Entry 9FFS (electron microscopy, 3.20 A resolution); this record covers chains D and C of the 6 polymer chains in the assembly.

# Chain D
Protein: Gamma-aminobutyric acid receptor subunit alpha-1
From: Homo sapiens
UniProt: P14867 (GBRA1_HUMAN); residues 5-429 here correspond to UniProt positions 32-456 (UniProt number = residue number + 27)
Chain sequence (411 residues; each row starts with the number of its first residue; note: 71 numbers in that range are skipped by the numbering (no residue carries them; nothing is unmodelled there); numbers below 1 keep their minus sign (Met-52 is residue -52)):
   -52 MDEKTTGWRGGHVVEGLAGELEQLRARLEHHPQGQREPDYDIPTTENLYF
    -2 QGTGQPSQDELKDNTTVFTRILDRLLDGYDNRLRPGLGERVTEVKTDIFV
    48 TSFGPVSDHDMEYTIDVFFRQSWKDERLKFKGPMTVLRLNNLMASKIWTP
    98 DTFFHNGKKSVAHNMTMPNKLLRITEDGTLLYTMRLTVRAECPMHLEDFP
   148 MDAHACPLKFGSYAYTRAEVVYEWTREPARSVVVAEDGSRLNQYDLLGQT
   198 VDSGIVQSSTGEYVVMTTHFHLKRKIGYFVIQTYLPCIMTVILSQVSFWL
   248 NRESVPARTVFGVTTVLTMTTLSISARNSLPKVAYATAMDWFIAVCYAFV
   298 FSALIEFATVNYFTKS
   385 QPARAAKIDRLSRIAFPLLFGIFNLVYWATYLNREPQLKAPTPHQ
Not modelled in the structure: -52 to 11, 419-429
Differences from the reference sequence: initiating methionine (-52); expression tag (-51 to 4); linker (313, 385-390)
Cystine bridges: Cys139-Cys153
Covalently attached groups: N-acetylglucosamine (NAG) linked to Asn111
Small-molecule neighbours: gamma-amino-butanoic acid (ABU): Phe65, Arg67, Leu118, Thr130
Curated features (UniProtKB/Swiss-Prot):
  - binding site (4-aminobutanoate): Arg67, Thr130
  - binding site (3alpha-hydroxy-5alpha-pregnan-11,20-dione): Trp246
  - glycosylation (N-linked (GlcNAc...) asparagine): Asn11, Asn111

# Chain C
Protein: Gamma-aminobutyric acid receptor subunit beta-3
From: Homo sapiens
UniProt: P28472 (GBRB3_HUMAN); residues 1-448 here correspond to UniProt positions 26-473 (UniProt number = residue number + 25)
Chain sequence (395 residues; numbered -53 to 448; 107 numbers in that range are skipped by the numbering (no residue carries them; nothing is unmodelled there); the number before each row is that of its first residue; numbers below 1 keep their minus sign (Met-53 is residue -53)):
   -53 MDEKTTGWRGGHVVEGLAGELEQLRARLEHHPQGQREPDYDIPTTENLYF
    -3 QGTGQSVNDPGNMSFVKETVDKLLKGYDIRLRPDFGGPPVCVGMNIDIAS
    47 IDMVSEVNMDYTLTMYFQQYWRDKRLAYSGIPLNLTLDNRVADQLWVPDT
    97 YFLNDKKSFVHGVTVKNRMIRLHPDGTVLYGLRITTTAACMMDLRRYPLD
   147 EQNCTLEIESYGYTTDDIEFYWRGGDKAVTGVERIELPQFSIVEHRLVSR
   197 NVVFATGAYPRLSLSFRLKRNIGYFILQTYMPSILITILSWVSFWINYDA
   247 SAARVALGITTVLTMTTINTHLRETLPKIPYVKAIDMYLMGCFVFVFLAL
   297 LEYAFVNYIFFSQPARAA
   422 AIDRWSRIVFPFTFSLFNLVYWLYYVN
Not modelled in the structure: -53 to 7, 448
Differences from the reference sequence: initiating methionine (-53); expression tag (-52 to 0); linker (308-314)
Cystine bridges: Cys136-Cys150
Covalently attached groups: N-acetylglucosamine (NAG) linked to Asn80; glycan linked to Asn149
Curated features (UniProtKB/Swiss-Prot):
  - binding site (benzamidine): Asp95 to Tyr97, Glu155 to Tyr157, Phe200
  - binding site (4-aminobutanoate): Tyr97, Glu155, Tyr157, Thr202
  - binding site (histamine): Tyr97, Ser156, Tyr157, Thr202
  - glycosylation (N-linked (GlcNAc...) asparagine): Asn8, Asn80, Asn149

# Chain D / chain C interface
Residue-residue contacts (65; chain D residue first):
  Gly25(D) - Lys13(C)
  Asp27(D) - Lys13(C)
  Asn28(D) - Asp84(C)
  Asn28(D) - Arg86(C)
  Arg29(D) - Val16(C)
  Arg29(D) - Asp17(C)  salt bridge
  Arg29(D) - Leu20(C)
  Arg29(D) - Leu83(C)
  Arg29(D) - Asp84(C)  hydrogen bond (backbone-backbone)
  Arg29(D) - Val87(C)
  Leu30(D) - Val12(C)  hydrophobic
  Arg31(D) - Met9(C)
  Gly33(D) - Met9(C)
  Leu34(D) - Val12(C)  hydrophobic
  Arg74(D) - Met9(C)
  Ser92(D) - Arg86(C)  hydrogen bond (backbone-side chain)
  Ile94(D) - Arg86(C)
  Asp98(D) - Val111(C)
  Thr99(D) - Val109(C)
  Thr99(D) - Thr110(C)  hydrogen bond (backbone-side chain)
  Phe100(D) - Tyr62(C)
  Phe100(D) - Val109(C)
  Phe100(D) - Asn113(C)
  Phe100(D) - Arg129(C)
  Phe101(D) - Arg129(C)  hydrogen bond (backbone-side chain)
  His102(D) - Arg129(C)
  Gly104(D) - Arg129(C)
  Lys105(D) - Phe105(C)
  Lys105(D) - His107(C)
  Lys106(D) - Phe105(C)
  Ser107(D) - Val109(C)
  Met131(D) - Thr110(C)
  Glu138(D) - Ser46(C)  hydrogen bond
  Glu138(D) - Asp48(C)
  Tyr160(D) - Tyr62(C)
  Tyr160(D) - Asn113(C)
  Tyr160(D) - Arg114(C)
  Tyr160(D) - Met115(C)  hydrophobic
  Tyr160(D) - Gly127(C)
  Tyr160(D) - Leu128(C)  hydrogen bond (side chain-backbone)
  Tyr160(D) - Arg129(C)  hydrogen bond (side chain-backbone)
  Ala161(D) - Thr82(C)
  Ala161(D) - Met115(C)  hydrophobic
  Ala161(D) - Arg117(C)  hydrogen bond (backbone-side chain)
  Tyr162(D) - Thr82(C)
  Thr163(D) - Arg117(C)
  Glu166(D) - Thr82(C)
  Ser206(D) - Asp43(C)  hydrogen bond
  Thr207(D) - Arg117(C)  hydrogen bond (backbone-side chain)
  Tyr210(D) - Arg117(C)
  Thr256(D) - Ile242(C)
  Val260(D) - Leu253(C)  hydrophobic
  Val263(D) - Leu235(C)  hydrophobic
  Leu264(D) - Thr256(C)
  Leu264(D) - Thr260(C)
  Ile271(D) - Ile264(C)  hydrophobic
  Arg274(D) - Tyr220(C)
  Arg274(D) - Gln224(C)
  Lys279(D) - Pro184(C)
  Lys279(D) - Gln185(C)
  Lys279(D) - Tyr220(C)
  Val280(D) - Tyr220(C)
  Tyr294(D) - Leu231(C)
  Phe298(D) - Ile234(C)  hydrophobic
  Leu301(D) - Leu235(C)  hydrophobic
Also at the interface, not in a pair above, chain D (55 interface residues in all): Tyr26, Gly35, Trp95, Pro97, Val108, Ala109, Leu133, Val252, Pro253, Thr267, Ala281, Tyr282, Ala283, Asn308
Also at the interface, not in a pair above, chain C (50 interface residues in all): Gln64, Leu79, Gln90, Asn217, Gly219, Leu223, Pro228, Ile232, Trp241, Asn243, Ala249

# Summary
55 residues of chain D face 50 of chain C across their interface, with 10 hydrogen bonds and 1 salt bridge.
Polar pairs include Arg29(D)-Asp17(C), Ser92(D)-Arg86(C) and Thr99(D)-Thr110(C). Chain D binds
gamma-amino-butanoic acid. Covalently linked N-acetylglucosamine: at Asn111(D). N-acetylglucosamine is
covalently linked to Asn80(C).
Chain D is Gamma-aminobutyric acid receptor subunit alpha-1 and chain C is Gamma-aminobutyric acid receptor
subunit beta-3, both from Homo sapiens; the structure, Cryo-EM structure of the alpha1beta3 GABA(A) receptor
in complex with GABA and Mb25 in the short-lived ..., was determined by electron microscopy.
